Entry 6D84 (electron microscopy, 6.72 A resolution (low resolution: residue-level contacts below are approximate; hydrogen-bond / salt-bridge calls are withheld)); this record covers chains T and M of the 16 polymer chains in the assembly.

== Chain T ==
Protein: Bone marrow stromal antigen 2, Protein Nef
From: Homo sapiens
Notes: fragment: Tetherin Nef
UniProtKB: chimeric construct of Q10589, Q90VU7: residues 2-21 from Q10589 (BST2_HUMAN) positions 2-21 (same numbers); residues 32-237 from Q90VU7 positions 1-206 (UniProt number = residue number - 31)
Sequence (264 residues; numbered -26 to 237; the number before each row is that of its first residue; numbers below 1 keep their minus sign (Met-26 is residue -26)):
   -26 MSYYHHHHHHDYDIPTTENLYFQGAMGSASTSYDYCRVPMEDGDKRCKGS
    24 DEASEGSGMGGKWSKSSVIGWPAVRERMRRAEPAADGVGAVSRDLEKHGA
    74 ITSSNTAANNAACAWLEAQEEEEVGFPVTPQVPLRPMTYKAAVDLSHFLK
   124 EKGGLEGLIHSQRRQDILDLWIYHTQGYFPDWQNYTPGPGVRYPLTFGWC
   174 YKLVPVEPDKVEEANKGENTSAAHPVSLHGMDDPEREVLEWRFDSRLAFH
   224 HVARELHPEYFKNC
Unresolved in the structure: -26 to 3, 17-237
Differences from the reference sequence: expression tag (-26 to 1); linker (22-31); engineered mutation Ala195 (Leu164 in Q90VU7), Ala196 (Leu165 in Q90VU7)

== Chain M ==
Protein: AP-1 complex subunit mu-1
From: Mus musculus
UniProtKB: P35585 (AP1M1_MOUSE); residues 1-423 here = UniProt positions 1-423
Sequence (423 residues; each row starts with the number of its first residue):
     1 MSASAVYVLDLKGKVLICRNYRGDVDMSEVEHFMPILMEKEEEGMLSPIL
    51 AHGGVRFMWIKHNNLYLVATSKKNACVSLVFSFLYKVVQVFSEYFKELEE
   101 ESIRDNFVIIYELLDELMDFGYPQTTDSKILQEYITQEGHKLETGAPRPP
   151 ATVTNAVSWRSEGIKYRKNEVFLDVIEAVNLLVSANGNVLRSEIVGSIKM
   201 RVFLSGMPELRLGLNDKVLFDNTGRGKSKSVELEDVKFHQCVRLSRFEND
   251 RTISFIPPDGEFELMSYRLNTHVKPLIWIESVIEKHSHSRIEYMVKAKSQ
   301 FKRRSTANNVEIHIPVPNDADSPKFKTTVGSVKWVPENSEIVWSVKSFPG
   351 GKEYLMRAHFGLPSVEAEDKEGKPPISVKFEIPYFTTSGIQVRYLKIIEK
   401 SGYQALPWVRYITQNGDYQLRTQ
Unresolved in the structure: 1, 139-145
UniProt features mapped onto this chain:
  - modified residue: Ser2 (N-acetylserine), Thr152 (Phosphothreonine), Thr154 (Phosphothreonine), Thr223 (Phosphothreonine)

== Chain T / chain M interface ==
Pairs across the interface - 27 pairs, chain T then chain M:
  Tyr6(T) with Asn308(M); Glu381(M); Pro383(M); Arg410(M)
  Asp7(T) with Tyr384(M); Arg410(M)
  Tyr8(T) with Phe172(M); Trp408(M); Val409(M); Arg410(M)
  Cys9(T) with Trp408(M); Val409(M)
  Arg10(T) with Pro407(M); Trp408(M)
  Val11(T) with Val392(M); Pro407(M); Val409(M)
  Pro12(T) with Arg393(M); Tyr394(M)
  Met13(T) with Tyr394(M); Leu395(M); Lys396(M); Ile397(M); Gln404(M)
  Glu14(T) with Tyr394(M)
  Asp15(T) with Arg393(M); Tyr394(M)
Other interface residues (no listed pair), chain T (11 interface residues in all): Thr4
Other interface residues (no listed pair), chain M (18 interface residues in all): Asp174, Ile412

== Overview ==
11 residues of chain T face 18 of chain M across their interface.
Chain T is Bone marrow stromal antigen 2, Protein Nef (Homo sapiens) and chain M is AP-1 complex subunit mu-1
(Mus musculus); the structure, Structure of the cargo bound AP-1:Arf1:tetherin-Nef (L164A, L165A) dileucine
mutant dimer, was determined by electron microscopy, deposited together with 6CM9, 6D83, 6DFF and 6CRI.
